PDB entry 6CRU | electron microscopy, 3.32 A resolution | chains A and B of the 3 polymer chains in the assembly

Chain A:
Name: viral protein 1
Source organism: Enterovirus D68
UniProtKB: A0A097BW12 (A0A097BW12_9ENTO); residues 1-297 here correspond to UniProt positions 565-861 (UniProt number = residue number + 564)
Sequence (297 residues; numbered 1 to 297; the number before each row is that of its first residue):
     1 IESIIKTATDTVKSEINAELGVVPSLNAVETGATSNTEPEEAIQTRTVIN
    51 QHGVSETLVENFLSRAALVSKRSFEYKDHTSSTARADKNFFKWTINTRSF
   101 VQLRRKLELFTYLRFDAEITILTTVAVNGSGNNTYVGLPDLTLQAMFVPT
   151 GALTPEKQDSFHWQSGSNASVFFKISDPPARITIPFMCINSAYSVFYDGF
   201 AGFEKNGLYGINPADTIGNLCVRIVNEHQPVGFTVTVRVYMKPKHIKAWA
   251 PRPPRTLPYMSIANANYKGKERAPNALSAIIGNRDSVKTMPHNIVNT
Unresolved in the structure: 1-52, 78-86, 129-136, 269-297

Chain B:
Name: viral protein 3
Source organism: enterovirus D68
UniProtKB: A0A097BW12 (A0A097BW12_9ENTO); residues 1-247 here correspond to UniProt positions 318-564 (UniProt number = residue number + 317)
Sequence (247 residues; numbered 1 to 247; the number before each row is that of its first residue):
     1 GVPTYLLPGSGQFLTTDDHSSAPALPCFNPTPEMHIPGQVRNMLEVVQVE
    51 SMMEINNTESAVGMERLKVDISALTDVDQLLFNIPLDIQLDGPLRNTLVG
   101 NISRYYTHWSGSLEMTFMFCGSFMAAGKLILCYTPPGGSCPTTRETAMLG
   151 THIVWDFGLQSSVTLIIPWISGSHYRMFNNDAKSTNANVGYVTCFMQTNL
   201 IVPSESSDTCSLIGFIAAKDDFSLRLMRDSPDIGQLDHLHAAEAAYQ
Unresolved in the structure: 177-184, 236-238

How chain A and chain B interact:
Pairs across the interface (109; chain A residue first):
  G53(A) with S223(B); L224(B)
  V54(A) with N42(B), hydrogen bond (backbone-side chain); L44(B), hydrophobic
  E56(A) with Y106(B), hydrogen bond (backbone-side chain); R225(B); L226(B), hydrogen bond (side chain-backbone); M227(B), hydrogen bond (side chain-backbone)
  T57(A) with N42(B), hydrogen bond; M43(B), hydrogen bond (backbone-backbone); L44(B); Y106(B); L224(B)
  L58(A) with R41(B); N42(B)
  V59(A) with V40(B); R41(B), hydrogen bond (backbone-backbone); N42(B)
  F62(A) with M43(B), hydrophobic; Y105(B), hydrophobic; Y106(B); M227(B)
  R65(A) with T16(B)
  A66(A) with T15(B)
  S70(A) with Y246(B), hydrogen bond
  K71(A) with Y246(B), hydrogen bond (backbone-side chain)
  R72(A) with Y246(B)
  D87(A) with Y246(B)
  F91(A) with Y246(B), hydrophobic
  K92(A) with A245(B); Y246(B); Q247(B)
  W93(A) with A245(B); Y246(B)
  T94(A) with A245(B), hydrogen bond (backbone-backbone)
  S99(A) with L239(B)
  V101(A) with I233(B); Q235(B)
  Q102(A) with D229(B); S230(B)
  R105(A) with N101(B); Y105(B), hydrogen bond; S230(B); D232(B), salt bridge; I233(B)
  K106(A) with Y105(B); M227(B)
  L109(A) with M43(B), hydrophobic; I102(B), hydrophobic
  F110(A) with V40(B), hydrophobic; M43(B), hydrophobic
  Y112(A) with I36(B), hydrophobic
  R114(A) with T31(B), hydrogen bond (side chain-backbone); P32(B); E33(B), salt bridge
  E118(A) with H19(B); S21(B), hydrogen bond
  T120(A) with F13(B)
  A169(A) with A24(B); L25(B), hydrophobic
  P178(A) with G11(B)
  P179(A) with F13(B), hydrophobic
  R181(A) with F13(B); D17(B), salt bridge; H19(B); S21(B)
  I182(A) with A22(B); A24(B), hydrophobic
  T183(A) with S21(B), hydrogen bond; A22(B), hydrogen bond (backbone-backbone); P23(B); A24(B), hydrogen bond (backbone-backbone)
  P185(A) with F28(B), hydrophobic
  F186(A) with F28(B); P30(B); T31(B)
  M187(A) with L25(B), hydrophobic; F28(B), hydrophobic
  C188(A) with T31(B), hydrogen bond (backbone-side chain)
  I189(A) with T31(B), hydrogen bond (backbone-side chain)
  N190(A) with T31(B)
  S191(A) with T31(B); P32(B), hydrogen bond (side chain-backbone); M34(B)
  A192(A) with I36(B), hydrophobic
  Y240(A) with F13(B), hydrophobic
  K242(A) with D17(B), hydrogen bond (side chain-backbone)
  K244(A) with D18(B), salt bridge
  K247(A) with E33(B); Q39(B)
  A248(A) with Q39(B); V40(B), hydrogen bond (backbone-backbone)
  W249(A) with I36(B), hydrogen bond (side chain-backbone); P37(B); G38(B); Q39(B)
  A250(A) with G38(B), hydrogen bond (backbone-backbone)
  P251(A) with V40(B); V46(B), hydrophobic
  P254(A) with N101(B)
  T256(A) with N96(B)
  P258(A) with I233(B), hydrophobic
  Y259(A) with L239(B), hydrophobic
  M260(A) with H240(B), hydrogen bond (backbone-backbone)
  S261(A) with H240(B), hydrogen bond (side chain-backbone)
  I262(A) with L239(B), hydrophobic; H240(B); A241(B); A242(B), hydrophobic
Also at the interface, not in a pair above, chain A (62 interface residues in all): N61, N96, F147, I184, L257
Also at the interface, not in a pair above, chain B (52 interface residues in all): L14, L98

In short:
The interface between chain A and chain B involves 62 residues on one side and 52 on the other, with 25
hydrogen bonds and 4 salt bridges. Polar contacts include R105(A)-D232(B), R114(A)-E33(B) and R181(A)-D17(B).
Chain A is viral protein 1 (Enterovirus D68) and chain B is viral protein 3 (enterovirus D68); the structure,
CryoEM structure of human enterovirus D68 emptied particle (pH 7.2 and 4 degrees Celsius), was determined by
electron microscopy, deposited together with 6CRP, 6CRR, 6CRS, 6CS3, 6CS4, 6CS5 and 5 further entries.
